Entry 8T4I (electron microscopy, 5.10 A resolution (low resolution: residue-level contacts below are approximate; hydrogen-bond / salt-bridge calls are withheld)); this record covers chains B and D of the 4 polymer chains in the assembly.

Chain B:
Name: Antigen peptide transporter 2
Source organism: Homo sapiens
UniProt: Q03519 (TAP2_HUMAN); numbering as in UniProt (aligned over 1-686)
Amino-acid sequence (686 residues; each row starts with the number of its first residue):
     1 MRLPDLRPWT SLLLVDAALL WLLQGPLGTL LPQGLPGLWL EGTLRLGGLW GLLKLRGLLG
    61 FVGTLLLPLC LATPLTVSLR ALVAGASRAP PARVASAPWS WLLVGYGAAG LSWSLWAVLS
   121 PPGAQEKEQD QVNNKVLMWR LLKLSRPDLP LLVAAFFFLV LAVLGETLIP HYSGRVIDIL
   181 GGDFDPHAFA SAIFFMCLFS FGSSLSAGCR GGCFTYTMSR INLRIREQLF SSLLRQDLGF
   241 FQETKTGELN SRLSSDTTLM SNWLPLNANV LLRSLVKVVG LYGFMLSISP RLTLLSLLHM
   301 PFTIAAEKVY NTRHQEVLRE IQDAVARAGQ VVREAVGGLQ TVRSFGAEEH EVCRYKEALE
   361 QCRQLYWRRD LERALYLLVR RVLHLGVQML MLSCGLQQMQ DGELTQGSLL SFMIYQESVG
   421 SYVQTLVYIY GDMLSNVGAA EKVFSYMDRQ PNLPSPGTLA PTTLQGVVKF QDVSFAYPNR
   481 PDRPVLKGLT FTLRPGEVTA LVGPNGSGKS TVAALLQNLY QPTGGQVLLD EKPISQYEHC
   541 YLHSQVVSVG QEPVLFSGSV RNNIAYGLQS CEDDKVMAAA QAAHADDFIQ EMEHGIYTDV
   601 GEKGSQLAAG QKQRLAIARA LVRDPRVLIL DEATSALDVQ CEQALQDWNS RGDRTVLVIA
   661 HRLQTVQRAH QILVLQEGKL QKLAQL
Disordered / not traced: 1-130, 182-184, 682-686
Curated features (UniProtKB/Swiss-Prot):
  - region: Ile-414 to Met-433 (Part of the peptide-binding site)
  - binding site (ATP): Gly-503 to Ser-510
  - site: Asp-16 (Inter-subunit salt bridge with TAPBP)
  - natural variant: Ala-374 (A374T: In allele TAP2*01F, allele TAP2*01G, allele TAP2*01H, allele TAP2*02B and allele TAP2*02D), Val-379 (V379I: In allele TAP2*01D, allele TAP2*01E, allele TAP2*01G, allele TAP2*02C and allele TAP2*02F), Val-467 (V467I: In allele TAP2*01F and allele TAP2*02D), Ala-565 (A565T: In allele TAP2*01:02, allele TAP2*01D, allele TAP2*02E and allele TAP2*02F), Met-577 (M577V: In allele TAP2*BKY2), Arg-651 (R651C: In allele TAP2*01:03 and allele TAP2*01G), Thr-665 (T665A: In allele TAP2*02:01, allele TAP2*02B, allele TAP2*02C, allele TAP2*02D, allele TAP2*02E, allele TAP2*02F, allele TAP2*04A and allele TAP2*Bky2), Leu-686 (L686LQEGQDLYSRLVQQRLMD: In allele TAP2*02:01, allele TAP2*02B, allele TAP2*02C, allele TAP2*02D, allele TAP2*02E, allele TAP2*02F, allele TAP2*03A and allele TAP2*BKY2)
  - mutagenesis: Asp-16 (D16K: Complete loss of interaction with TAPBP, resulting in impaired PLC assembly and antigen presentation), Asp-638 (D638A: Inactive in peptide transport when associated with 'A-734' of TAP1)

Chain D:
Name: Synthetic 7-mer peptide
Amino-acid sequence (7 residues; row label = number of the first residue in the row):
     1 RRYSTEL
Disordered / not traced: 1-2

Interface between chain B and chain D:
Contacting residue pairs (12; chain B residue first):
  Arg-210(B) / Leu-7(D)
  Gly-211(B) / Leu-7(D)
  Phe-214(B) / Leu-7(D)
  Thr-215(B) / Leu-7(D)
  Met-218(B) / Leu-7(D)
  Leu-266(B) / Thr-5(D)
  Asn-269(B) / Leu-7(D)
  Arg-273(B) / Glu-6(D)
  Arg-273(B) / Leu-7(D)
  Ser-421(B) / Tyr-3(D)
  Thr-425(B) / Tyr-3(D)
  Tyr-428(B) / Tyr-3(D)
Other interface residues (no listed pair), chain B (12 interface residues in all): Pro-265

Overview:
Chain B and chain D form an interface of 12 and 4 residues respectively. UniProt lists 8 ATP-binding residues
and 2 mutagenesis sites on chain B.
Chain B is Antigen peptide transporter 2 (Homo sapiens) and chain D is Synthetic 7-mer peptide; the structure,
Transporter associated with antigen processing (TAP) bound to the 7-mer peptide RRYSTEL, was determined by
electron microscopy, deposited together with 8T46, 8T4E, 8T4F, 8T4G, 8T4H and 8T4J.
